PDB entry 8YT8 | electron microscopy, 3.50 A resolution | chains D and O of the 9 polymer chains in the assembly

[Chain D]
Molecule: Delta-sarcoglycan
Source organism: Mus musculus
Reference sequence: P82347 (SGCD_MOUSE); residue numbers follow UniProt; this construct covers 27-289
Sequence (263 residues; row label = number of the first residue in the row):
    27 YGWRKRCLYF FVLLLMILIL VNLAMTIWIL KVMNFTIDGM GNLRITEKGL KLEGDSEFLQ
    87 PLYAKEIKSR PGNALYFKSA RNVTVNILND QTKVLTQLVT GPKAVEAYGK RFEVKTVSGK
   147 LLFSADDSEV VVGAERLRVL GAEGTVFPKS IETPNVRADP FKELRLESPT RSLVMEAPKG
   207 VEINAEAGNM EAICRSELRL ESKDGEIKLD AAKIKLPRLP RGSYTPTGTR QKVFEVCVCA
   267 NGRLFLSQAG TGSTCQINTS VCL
Swiss-Prot annotation at these positions:
  - glycosylation (N-linked (GlcNAc...) asparagine): Asn60, Asn108, Asn284
Disulfide bonds: Cys263-Cys281, Cys265-Cys288
Covalent attachments: N-acetylglucosamine (NAG) linked to Asn108
From the paper describing this entry:
  - post-translational modification sites: Asn108

[Chain O]
Molecule: Beta-dystroglycan
Source organism: Mus musculus
Reference sequence: Q62165 (DAG1_MOUSE); residues 492-780 here = UniProt positions 492-780
Sequence (289 residues; each row starts with the number of its first residue):
   492 NQRPELKNHI DRVDAWVGTY FEVKIPSDTF YDNEDTTTDK LKLTLKLREQ QLVGEKSWVQ
   552 FNSNSQLMYG LPDSSHVGKH EYFMHATDKG GLSAVDAFEI HVHKRPQGDK APARFKARLA
   612 GDPAPVVNDI HKKIALVKKL AFAFGDRNCS SITLQNITRG SIVVEWTNNT LPLEPCPKEQ
   672 IIGLSRRIAD ENGKPRPAFS NALEPDFKAL SIAVTGSGSC RHLQFIPVAP PSPGSSAAPA
   732 TEVPDRDPEK SSEDDVYLHT VIPAVVVAAI LLIAGIIAMI CYRKKRKGK
Swiss-Prot annotation at these positions:
  - motif: Arg774 to Lys780 (Nuclear localization signal)
  - site (Cleavage): Gly651, Ser652, His713, Leu714
  - glycosylation (N-linked (GlcNAc...) asparagine): Asn639, Asn647, Asn659
Disulfide bonds: Cys667-Cys711
Covalent attachments: N-acetylglucosamine (NAG) linked to Asn639, Asn647, Asn659
Metal / ion sites: Ca2+: Asp502, Asp587, Ala588 (shared with 1 residue of chain B; 1 residue of chain G)
From the paper describing this entry:
  - post-translational modification sites: Gly651 to Ser652 (citing earlier work)
  - mutagenesis - C667F: abolished expression
  - disease-associated variants - C667F: abolished expression

[How chain D and chain O interact]
Contacting residue pairs - 17 pairs, chain D then chain O:
  Ile63(D) with Glu744(O); Asp745(O)
  Asp64(D) with Ser743(O); Glu744(O), hydrogen bond (backbone-backbone)
  Arg70(D) with Lys741(O); Ser742(O), hydrogen bond (side chain-backbone); Ser743(O)
  Glu79(D) with Lys741(O), salt bridge; Ser742(O)
  Arg183(D) with Lys570(O); Glu590(O), salt bridge
  Pro186(D) with Asp502(O); Glu590(O)
  Phe187(D) with Ile501(O)
  Glu212(D) with Arg539(O), salt bridge; Phe574(O)
  Ala213(D) with Val586(O), hydrophobic
Interface residues without a listed pair, chain D (10 interface residues in all): Lys77
Interface residues without a listed pair, chain O (16 interface residues in all): Arg503, His592, Glu740, Tyr748

[In short]
10 residues of chain D face 16 of chain O across their interface, with 2 hydrogen bonds and 3 salt bridges.
Polar pairs include Glu79(D)-Lys741(O), Arg183(D)-Glu590(O) and Glu212(D)-Arg539(O). Covalently linked
N-acetylglucosamine: at Asn108(D). Covalently linked N-acetylglucosamine: at Asn639(O), Asn647(O) and
Asn659(O). The paper reports that C667F of chain O abolishes expression; modification sites Asn108(D) and
Gly651(O).
Here chain D is Delta-sarcoglycan and chain O is Beta-dystroglycan, both from Mus musculus. Entry 8YT8
(Cryo-EM structure of the dystrophin glycoprotein complex) was determined by electron microscopy.
